Entry 6BWO (X-ray diffraction, 2.03 A resolution); this record covers chains A and B.

== Chain A (and B) ==
Name: Pyridinium-3,5-bisthiocarboxylic acid mononucleotide nickel insertion protein
Organism: Lactobacillus plantarum
Notes: fragment: LarC2 domain of LarC; chain B of this document is another copy of the same molecule, construct and numbering; everything in this record applies to it too
UniProtKB: F9UST1 (LARC_LACPL); residues 272-420 here = UniProt positions 272-420
Amino-acid sequence (149 residues; each row starts with the number of its first residue):
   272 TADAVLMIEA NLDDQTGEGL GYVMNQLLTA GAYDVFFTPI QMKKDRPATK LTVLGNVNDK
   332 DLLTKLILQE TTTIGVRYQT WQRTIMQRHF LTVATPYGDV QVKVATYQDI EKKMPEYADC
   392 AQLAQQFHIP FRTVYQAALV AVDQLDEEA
Disordered / not traced: 416-420

== Interface between chain A and chain B ==
Residue-residue contacts (20):
  Glu289(A) - Tyr388(B)
  Tyr293(A) - Tyr388(B)
  Tyr293(A) - Ala395(B)
  Tyr293(A) - Gln396(B)
  Tyr293(A) - Phe402(B)  hydrophobic
  Asn296(A) - Gln396(B)
  Gln297(A) - Gln396(B)
  Gln340(A) - Pro401(B)
  Gln340(A) - Arg403(B)  hydrogen bond (backbone-side chain)
  Glu341(A) - Pro401(B)
  Glu341(A) - Phe402(B)  hydrogen bond (side chain-backbone)
  Tyr388(A) - Glu289(B)
  Ala395(A) - Tyr293(B)
  Gln396(A) - Tyr293(B)
  Gln396(A) - Gln297(B)  hydrogen bond
  Pro401(A) - Gln340(B)
  Pro401(A) - Glu341(B)
  Phe402(A) - Tyr293(B)  hydrophobic
  Phe402(A) - Glu341(B)  hydrogen bond (backbone-side chain)
  Arg403(A) - Thr287(B)
Interface residues without a listed pair, chain A (17 interface residues in all): Thr342, Ala392, His399, Ile400, Tyr406
Interface residues without a listed pair, chain B (16 interface residues in all): Gly290, Asn296, Ala392, Ile400

== In short ==
17 residues of chain A and 16 residues of chain B are in contact; the contacts include 4 hydrogen bonds. Among
the polar pairs are Gln340(A)-Arg403(B), Glu341(A)-Phe402(B) and Gln396(A)-Gln297(B).
Both chains are Pyridinium-3,5-bisthiocarboxylic acid mononucleotide nickel insertion protein (Lactobacillus
plantarum). Entry 6BWO (LarC2, the C-terminal domain of a cyclometallase involved in the synthesis of the NPN
cofactor of ...) was determined by X-ray diffraction (same publication as 6BWQ and 6BWR).
